1K8A - chains A and Z of the 30 polymer chains in the assembly; structure by X-ray diffraction, 3.00 A resolution.

# Chain A
Molecule: 23S RRNA
Source organism: Haloarcula marismortui
Sequence (2922 nucleotides; each row starts with the number of its first residue):
     2 UUGGCUACUA UGCCAGCUGG UGGAUUGCUC GGCUCAGGCG CUGAUGAAGG ACGUGCCAAG
    62 CUGCGAUAAG CCAUGGGGAG CCGCACGGAG GCGAAGAACC AUGGAUUUCC GAAUGAGAAU
   122 CUCUCUAACA AUUGCUUCGC GCAAUGAGGA ACCCCGAGAA CUGAAACAUC UCAGUAUCGG
   182 GAGGAACAGA AAACGCAAUG UGAUGUCGUU AGUAACCGCG AGUGAACGCG AUACAGCCCA
   242 AACCGAAGCC CUCACGGGCA AUGUGGUGUC AGGGCUACCU CUCAUCAGCC GACCGUCUCG
   302 ACGAAGUCUC UUGGAACAGA GCGUGAUACA GGGUGACAAC CCCGUACUCG AGACCAGUAC
   362 GACGUGCGGU AGUGCCAGAG UAGCGGGGGU UGGAUAUCCC UCGCGAAUAA CGCAGGCAUC
   422 GACUGCGAAG GCUAAACACA ACCUGAGACC GAUAGUGAAC AAGUAGUGUG AACGAACGCU
   482 GCAAAGUACC CUCAGAAGGG AGGCGAAAUA GAGCAUGAAA UCAGUUGGCG AUCGAGCGAC
   542 AGGGCAUACA AGGUCCCUCG ACGAAUGACC GACGCGCGAG CGUCCAGUAA GACUCACGGG
   602 AAGCCGAUGU UCUGUCGUAC GUUUUGAAAA ACGAGCCAGG GAGUGUGUCU GCAUGGCAAG
   662 UCUAACCGGA GUAUCCGGGG AGGCACAGGG AAACCGACAU GGCCGCAGGG CUUUGCCCGA
   722 GGGCCGCCGU CUUCAAGGGC GGGGAGCCAU GUGGACACGA CCCGAAUCCG GACGAUCUAC
   782 GCAUGGACAA GAUGAAGCGU GCCGAAAGGC ACGUGGAAGU CUGUUAGAGU UGGUGUCCUA
   842 CAAUACCCUC UCGUGAUCUA UGUGUAGGGG UGAAAGGCCC AUCGAGUCCG GCAACAGCUG
   902 GUUCCAAUCG AAACAUGUCG AAGCAUGACC UCCGCCGAGG UAGUCUGUGA GGUAGAGCGA
   962 CCGAUUGGUG UGUCCGCCUC CGAGAGGAGU CGGCACACCU GUCAAACUCC AAACUUACAG
  1022 ACGCCGUUUG ACGCGGGGAU UCCGGUGCGC GGGGUAAGCC UGUGUACCAG GAGGGGAACA
  1082 ACCCAGAGAU AGGUUAAGGU CCCCAAGUGU GGAUUAAGUG UAAUCCUCUG AAGGUGGUCU
  1142 CGAGCCCUAG ACAGCCGGGA GGUGAGCUUA GAAGCAGCUA CCCUCUAAGA AAAGCGUAAC
  1202 AGCUUACCGG CCGAGGUUUG AGGCGCCCAA AAUGAUCGGG ACUCAAAUCC ACCACCGAGA
  1262 CCUGUCCGUA CCACUCAUAC UGGUAAUCGA GUAGAUUGGC GCUCUAAUUG GAUGGAAGUA
  1322 GGGGUGAAAA CUCCUAUGGA CCGAUUAGUG ACGAAAAUCC UGGCCAUAGU AGCAGCGAUA
  1382 GUCGGGUGAG AACCCCGACG GCCUAAUGGA UAAGGGUUCC UCAGCACUGC UGAUCAGCUG
  1442 AGGGUUAGCC GGUCCUAAGU CAUACCGCAA CUCGACUAUG ACGAAAUGGG AAACGGGUUA
  1502 AUAUUCCCGU GCCACUAUGC AGUGAAAGUU GACGCCCUGG GGUCGAUCAC GCUGGGCAUU
  1562 CGCCCAGUCG AACCGUCCAA CUCCGUGGAA GCCGUAAUGG CAGGAAGCGG ACGAACGGCG
  1622 GCAUAGGGAA ACGUGAUUCA ACCUGGGGCC CAUGAAAAGA CGAGCAUAGU GUCCGUACCG
  1682 AGAACCGACA CAGGUGUCCA UGGCGGCGAA AGCCAAGGCC UGUCGGGAGC AACCAACGUU
  1742 AGGGAAUUCG GCAAGUUAGU CCCGUACCUU CGGAAGAAGG GAUGCCUGCU CCGGAACGGA
  1802 GCAGGUCGCA GUGACUCGGA AGCUCGGACU GUCUAGUAAC AACAUAGGUG ACCGCAAAUC
  1862 CGCAAGGACU CGUACGGUCA CUGAAUCCUG CCCAGUGCAG GUAUCUGAAC ACCUCGUACA
  1922 AGAGGACGAA GGACCUGUCA ACGGCGGGGG UAACUAUGAC CCUCUUAAGG UAGCGUAGUA
  1982 CCUUGCCGCA UCAGUAGCGG CUUGCAUGAA UGGAUUAACC AGAGCUUCAC UGUCCCAACG
  2042 UUGGGCCCGG UGAACUGUAC AUUCCAGUGC GGAGUCUGGA GACACCCAGG GGGAAGCGAA
  2102 GACCCUAUGG AGCUUUACUG CAGGCUGUCG CUGAGACGUG GUCGCCGAUG UGCAGCAUAG
  2162 GUAGGAGACA CUACACAGGU ACCCGCGCUA GCGGGCCACC GAGUCAACAG UGAAAUACUA
  2222 CCCGUCGGUG ACUGCGACUC UCACUCCGGG AGGAGGACAC CGAUAGCCGG GCAGUUUGAC
  2282 UGGGGCGGUA CGCGCUCGAA AAGAUAUCGA GCGCGCCCUA UGGCUAUCUC AGCCGGGACA
  2342 GAGACCCGGC GAAGAGUGCA AGAGCAAAAG AUAGCUUGAC AGUGUUCUUC CCAACGAGGA
  2402 ACGCUGACGC GAAAGCGUGG UCUAGCGAAC CAAUUAGCCU GCUUGAUGCG GGCAAUUGAU
  2462 GACAGAAAAG CUACCCUAGG GAUAACAGAG UCGUCACUCG CAAGAGCACA UAUCGACCGA
  2522 GUGGCUUGCU ACCUCGAUGU CGGUUCCCUC CAUCCUGCCC GUGCAGAAGC GGGCAAGGGU
  2582 GAGGUUGUUC GCCUAUUAAA GGAGGUCGUG AGCUGGGUUU AGACCGUCGU GAGACAGGUC
  2642 GGCUGCUAUC UACUGGGUGU GUAAUGGUGU CUGACAAGAA CGACCGUAUA GUACGAGAGG
  2702 AACUACGGUU GGUGGCCACU GGUGUACCGG UUGUUCGAGA GAGCACGUGC CGGGUAGCCA
  2762 CGCCACACGG GGUAAGAGCU GAACGCAUCU AAGCUCGAAA CCCACUUGGA AAAGAGACAC
  2822 CGCCGAGGUC CCGCGUACAA GACGCGGUCG AUAGACUCGG GGUGUGCGCG UCGAGGUAAC
  2882 GAGACGUUAA GCCCACGAGC ACUAACAGAC CAAAGCCAUC AU
Not modelled in the structure: 2-9, 126-127, 715, 971-998, 1560, 1952-1963, 2137-2236, 2339-2343, 2665-2666, 2915-2923
Sequence notes: conflict C560 (U3155 in 3377779)
Glycans and other covalent adducts: carbomycin a (CAI) linked to A2103
Metal / ion sites: Mg2+ site 1 near G28 (its only coordinating residue here); Na+ site 1: C40, G41; Na+ site 2: G56, A59, G61; Na+ site 3: G66, U107, U108; Mg2+ site 2 near U115 (its only coordinating residue here); Na+ site 4: C141, G142; Na+ site 5 near U146 (its only coordinating residue here); Mg2+ site 3: C162, U2276; K+ site 1: C162, U163, U172; Mg2+ site 4: A165, A167, C168; Na+ site 6: A165, A166, A167; Mg2+ site 5: A166, G219; 57 more Na+ sites not listed; 98 more Mg2+ sites not listed; 1 more K+ sites not listed
Ligand contacts: carbomycin a (CAI): G2099, A2100, G2102, A2486, C2487, A2538, G2540, U2541, C2644, G2646

# Chain Z
Name: Ribosomal protein L32E
Source organism: Haloarcula marismortui
UniProtKB: P12736 (RL32_HALMA); residues 1-240 here = UniProt positions 1-240
Amino-acid sequence (240 residues; row label = number of the first residue in the row):
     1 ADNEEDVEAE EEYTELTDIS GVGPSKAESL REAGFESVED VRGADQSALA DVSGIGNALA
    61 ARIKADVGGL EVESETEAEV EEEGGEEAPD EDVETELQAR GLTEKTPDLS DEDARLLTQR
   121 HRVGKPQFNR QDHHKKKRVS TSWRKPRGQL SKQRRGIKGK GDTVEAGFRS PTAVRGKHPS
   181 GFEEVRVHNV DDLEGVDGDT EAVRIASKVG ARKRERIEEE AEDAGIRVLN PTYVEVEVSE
Not modelled in the structure: 1-94, 237-240
Metal / ion sites: Mg2+: His133, Lys136, Val139

# How chain A and chain Z interact
Residue-residue contacts (173):
  G320(A) with Arg212(Z), hydrogen bond to the sugar
  A521(A) with Lys137(Z), salt bridge to the phosphate
  U522(A) with Lys137(Z), salt bridge to the phosphate
  G537(A) with Lys135(Z), hydrogen bond to the sugar; Lys160(Z), sugar contact
  C538(A) with His134(Z), salt bridge to the phosphate; Lys135(Z), salt bridge to the phosphate
  G539(A) with His134(Z), hydrogen bond to the phosphate; Gly159(Z), hydrogen bond to the base
  A540(A) with Gln127(Z), hydrogen bond to the phosphate; Gly159(Z), sugar contact; Gly161(Z), sugar contact
  C541(A) with Pro126(Z), phosphate contact; Gln127(Z), hydrogen bond to the phosphate
  A551(A) with Tyr233(Z), phosphate contact
  A552(A) with Arg204(Z), hydrogen bond to the phosphate; Leu229(Z), sugar contact; Pro231(Z), phosphate contact; Tyr233(Z), hydrogen bond to the phosphate
  G553(A) with His178(Z), salt bridge to the phosphate; Pro179(Z), sugar contact; Arg204(Z), salt bridge to the phosphate
  G554(A) with His178(Z), salt bridge to the phosphate; Ser180(Z), phosphate contact; Arg227(Z), salt bridge to the phosphate
  U555(A) with His121(Z), phosphate contact
  C556(A) with His121(Z), salt bridge to the phosphate
  C594(A) with Arg122(Z), hydrogen bond to the sugar
  U595(A) with Thr118(Z), phosphate contact; Arg122(Z), salt bridge to the phosphate
  C617(A) with Lys158(Z), hydrogen bond to the sugar; Gly159(Z), base contact
  G618(A) with Lys158(Z), sugar contact; Lys160(Z), hydrogen bond to the sugar
  A620(A) with Asp132(Z), hydrogen bond to the sugar; Lys135(Z), hydrogen bond to the sugar; Lys152(Z), phosphate contact; Lys160(Z), salt bridge to the phosphate
  C621(A) with Gln131(Z), phosphate contact; Asp132(Z), sugar contact; Ser151(Z), phosphate contact; Lys152(Z), salt bridge to the phosphate
  G622(A) with Gln131(Z), hydrogen bond to the phosphate; Arg147(Z), phosphate contact; Gly148(Z), hydrogen bond to the phosphate; Ser151(Z), phosphate contact
  U623(A) with Gly148(Z), phosphate contact; Gln149(Z), hydrogen bond to the phosphate; Leu150(Z), base contact
  U624(A) with Leu150(Z), base contact
  U625(A) with Leu150(Z), base contact
  A628(A) with Leu150(Z), sugar contact
  A629(A) with Lys152(Z), salt bridge to the phosphate
  C637(A) with Lys136(Z), salt bridge to the phosphate; Arg138(Z), salt bridge to the phosphate
  C638(A) with Lys136(Z), phosphate contact; Lys137(Z), hydrogen bond to the phosphate; Arg138(Z), salt bridge to the phosphate
  A639(A) with Arg138(Z), phosphate contact
  C905(A) with Arg144(Z), salt bridge to the phosphate
  C906(A) with Trp143(Z), hydrogen bond to the phosphate; Arg144(Z), phosphate contact; Lys145(Z), hydrogen bond to the phosphate; Arg147(Z), salt bridge to the phosphate
  A907(A) with Trp143(Z), hydrogen bond to the phosphate; Lys145(Z), phosphate contact; Val164(Z), sugar contact
  A908(A) with Glu165(Z), phosphate contact; Ala166(Z), hydrogen bond to the phosphate
  G1071(A) with Gln149(Z), phosphate contact; Arg154(Z), sugar contact
  G1072(A) with Arg154(Z), salt bridge to the phosphate; Arg155(Z), phosphate contact
  A1073(A) with Arg155(Z), sugar contact; Gly156(Z), hydrogen bond to the sugar; Ile157(Z), phosphate contact
  G1074(A) with Ile157(Z), phosphate contact; Lys158(Z), hydrogen bond to the phosphate
  G1075(A) with Lys158(Z), salt bridge to the phosphate
  G1089(A) with Glu165(Z), hydrogen bond to the sugar; Gly167(Z), hydrogen bond to the base
  A1090(A) with Gly167(Z), sugar contact; Phe168(Z), sugar contact
  U1091(A) with Val123(Z), sugar contact
  G1260(A) with Lys158(Z), base contact
  U1266(A) with Arg115(Z), hydrogen bond to the phosphate; Gln119(Z), hydrogen bond to the sugar
  C1267(A) with Glu112(Z), phosphate contact; Arg115(Z), salt bridge to the phosphate; Leu116(Z), sugar contact; Gln119(Z), sugar contact; Pro171(Z), sugar contact
  C1268(A) with Ala166(Z), hydrogen bond to the sugar; Gly167(Z), base contact; Arg169(Z), sugar contact; Ser170(Z), sugar contact; Pro171(Z), phosphate contact; Thr172(Z), hydrogen bond to the phosphate; Arg175(Z), hydrogen bond to the phosphate
  G1269(A) with Ala166(Z), sugar contact; Arg175(Z), salt bridge to the phosphate
  U1293(A) with Gln149(Z), hydrogen bond to the sugar; Arg154(Z), sugar contact
  A1294(A) with Gln149(Z), phosphate contact
  G1311(A) with His188(Z), sugar contact; Asn189(Z), phosphate contact; Lys208(Z), base contact
  G1312(A) with His188(Z), sugar contact; Asn189(Z), phosphate contact; Lys208(Z), hydrogen bond to the sugar; Val209(Z), hydrogen bond to the sugar; Lys213(Z), salt bridge to the phosphate
  A1313(A) with Lys208(Z), sugar contact; Val209(Z), phosphate contact; Gly210(Z), hydrogen bond to the phosphate; Lys213(Z), salt bridge to the phosphate
  U1314(A) with Gly210(Z), phosphate contact
  G1315(A) with Gly210(Z), sugar contact; Ala211(Z), hydrogen bond to the phosphate; Arg212(Z), hydrogen bond to the base; Glu215(Z), hydrogen bond to the base
  G1316(A) with Gly210(Z), phosphate contact; Ala211(Z), hydrogen bond to the phosphate
  A1317(A) with Lys208(Z), phosphate contact
  A1318(A) with Lys208(Z), phosphate contact
  G1324(A) with Arg204(Z), base contact
  G1325(A) with Pro179(Z), sugar contact
  U1326(A) with Arg120(Z), phosphate contact; Gly176(Z), sugar contact; Lys177(Z), sugar contact
  G1327(A) with Arg120(Z), salt bridge to the phosphate; Lys125(Z), hydrogen bond to the base; Arg169(Z), hydrogen bond to the phosphate; Ser170(Z), phosphate contact; Arg175(Z), phosphate contact; Gly176(Z), hydrogen bond to the phosphate
  A1328(A) with Lys125(Z), phosphate contact; Phe128(Z), sugar contact; Val164(Z), sugar contact; Glu165(Z), base contact; Ala166(Z), base contact; Phe168(Z), sugar contact; Arg169(Z), salt bridge to the phosphate; Ser170(Z), hydrogen bond to the phosphate; Arg175(Z), salt bridge to the phosphate
  A1329(A) with Lys125(Z), salt bridge to the phosphate; Phe128(Z), phosphate contact; Trp143(Z), phosphate contact; Val164(Z), sugar contact; Arg169(Z), base contact
  A1330(A) with Ser142(Z), sugar contact; Trp143(Z), hydrogen bond to the phosphate; Arg144(Z), phosphate contact
  A1331(A) with Ser142(Z), hydrogen bond to the phosphate; Arg144(Z), salt bridge to the phosphate
  U1333(A) with Arg186(Z), hydrogen bond to the phosphate; Arg204(Z), sugar contact
  C1334(A) with Arg186(Z), salt bridge to the phosphate; Arg204(Z), hydrogen bond to the sugar; Ile205(Z), sugar contact; Ala206(Z), phosphate contact; Ser207(Z), hydrogen bond to the phosphate; Asn230(Z), hydrogen bond to the phosphate
  C1335(A) with Ser207(Z), phosphate contact; Asn230(Z), phosphate contact
  C1343(A) with Lys208(Z), hydrogen bond to the base
  G1344(A) with Lys208(Z), sugar contact
  A1356(A) with Arg130(Z), salt bridge to the phosphate; Asp132(Z), base contact; Lys136(Z), base contact; Arg138(Z), hydrogen bond to the base; Val139(Z), base contact
  U2059(A) with Lys136(Z), hydrogen bond to the sugar
Also at the interface, not in a pair above, chain A (75 interface residues in all): C596, G636, G1290, A2060
Also at the interface, not in a pair above, chain Z (77 interface residues in all): Val174, Arg214, Arg216

# In short
75 residues of chain A and 77 residues of chain Z are in contact; the contacts include 51 hydrogen bonds and
31 salt bridges. Polar contacts include G539(A)-Gly159(Z), G1089(A)-Gly167(Z) and G1315(A)-Arg212(Z).
Covalently linked carbomycin a: at A2103(A). C40(A) and G41(A) form the Na+ site 1.
Chain A is 23S RRNA and chain Z is Ribosomal protein L32E, both from Haloarcula marismortui; the structure,
Co-crystal structure of Carbomycin A bound to the 50S ribosomal subunit of Haloarcula marismortui, was
determined by X-ray diffraction together with 1K9M, 1KD1 and 1M1K from the same study.
